Entry 6GOS (X-ray diffraction, 2.10 A resolution); this record covers chains A and 1 of the 5 polymer chains in the assembly.

# Chain A
Name: Bacteriocin microcin B17
Source organism: Escherichia coli str. K-12 substr. MG1655
Reference sequence: P05834 (MCBA_ECOLX); aligned to UniProt positions 1-60 over residues 1-60 (the alignment contains insertions or deletions, so no single offset holds)
Chain sequence (68 residues; numbered -7 to 60; the number before each row is that of its first residue; numbers below 1 keep their minus sign (Met-7 is residue -7)):
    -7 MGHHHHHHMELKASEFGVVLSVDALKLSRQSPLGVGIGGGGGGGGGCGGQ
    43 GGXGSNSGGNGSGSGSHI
Disordered / not traced: -7 to 3, 23-38, 41-48, 50-54, 60
Modified residues: Cys39 (2-[2-(aminomethyl)-1,3-oxazol-4-yl]-1,3-thiazole-4-carboxylic acid; OTZ); F75 (2-(aminomethyl)-1,3-thiazole-4-carboxylic acid) at position 45; Ser47, Ser49 (2-[2-(aminomethyl)-1,3-thiazol-4-yl]-1,3-oxazole-4-carboxylic acid; TOZ); Ser54, Ser56 (2-(aminomethyl)-1,3-oxazole-4-carboxylic acid; F6N)
Sequence notes: initiating methionine (-7); expression tag (-6 to 0); modified residue (39, 39, 39, 45, 45, 47, 47, 47, 49, 49, 49, 54, 54, 56, 56)
Residues lining bound ligands: FMN (flavin mononucleotide): Ser56, Gly57, Ser58

# Chain 1
Name: Microcin B17-processing protein McbB
Source organism: Escherichia coli str. K-12 substr. MG1655
Reference sequence: P23184 (MCBB_ECOLX); numbering as in UniProt (aligned over 1-295)
Chain sequence (295 residues; numbered 1 to 295; the number before each row is that of its first residue):
     1 MVLPDIKKGKDMINILPFEIISRNTKTLLITYISSVDITHEGMKKVLESL
    51 RSKQGIISEYLLDKLLDESLIDKDKGKEFLITTGVINKTKTSPLWVNSVI
   101 ISDVPHLFSNAREQWKCDGVFVSHIIDIKDNNINVSDSTLIWLHLENYHS
   151 DIVKRIYSKFESNPGVAFIQSYYLKESFRIDGVYSPDLGTPCHFCHIERW
   201 LSREEKSFRRNEMSWANLLQLLKKYQMTLPALALGESERGFSYHLIKRRL
   251 QELTGTSLVKSHVDNFMSSVSADLITCILCKEPVIHWQACSCLER
Disordered / not traced: 1-11
Metal / ion sites: Zn2+: Cys192, Cys195, Cys290, Cys292
What the authors report for this chain:
  - Zn2+ coordination: Cys192, Cys195, Cys290, Cys292

# Chain A / chain 1 interface
Contacting residue pairs - 31 pairs, chain A then chain 1:
  Ser6(A) - Phe79(1)
  Glu7(A) - His40(1)
  Glu7(A) - Lys75(1)
  Phe8(A) - Ile38(1)
  Phe8(A) - Thr39(1)  hydrogen bond (backbone-backbone)
  Phe8(A) - His40(1)  hydrogen bond (backbone-backbone)
  Phe8(A) - Met43(1)  hydrophobic
  Phe8(A) - Ile71(1)  hydrophobic
  Phe8(A) - Lys75(1)
  Phe8(A) - Gly76(1)
  Phe8(A) - Phe79(1)  hydrophobic
  Gly9(A) - Val36(1)
  Gly9(A) - Asp37(1)
  Gly9(A) - Thr39(1)
  Val10(A) - Val36(1)
  Val10(A) - Asp37(1)  hydrogen bond (backbone-backbone)
  Val11(A) - Ser35(1)
  Leu12(A) - Leu28(1)  hydrophobic
  Leu12(A) - Ser35(1)  hydrogen bond (backbone-backbone)
  Leu12(A) - Asp37(1)
  Ser13(A) - Ser34(1)
  Ser13(A) - Ser35(1)  hydrogen bond (backbone-backbone)
  Val14(A) - Ile33(1)
  Asp15(A) - Tyr32(1)
  Asp15(A) - Ile33(1)  hydrogen bond (backbone-backbone)
  Lys18(A) - Tyr32(1)
  Lys18(A) - Ile33(1)
  Lys18(A) - Val259(1)
  Leu19(A) - Ile33(1)  hydrophobic
  Leu19(A) - Thr82(1)
  Ser49(A) - Lys260(1)
Other interface residues (no listed pair), chain A (14 interface residues in all): Gln22
The authors on this interface:
  - interface residues, chain A: Phe8(A), Gly9(A), Leu12(A)

# Summary
The interface between chain A and chain 1 involves 14 residues on one side and 18 on the other, with 6
hydrogen bonds. Main-chain hydrogen bonds include Phe8(A)-Thr39(1), Phe8(A)-His40(1) and Val10(A)-Asp37(1).
Bound to chain A: flavin mononucleotide. From the paper: interface residues Phe8(A), Gly9(A) and Leu12(A);
Zn2+ coordination by Cys192(1), Cys195(1) and Cys290(1) among others.
Here chain A is Bacteriocin microcin B17 and chain 1 is Microcin B17-processing protein McbB, both from
Escherichia coli str. K-12 substr. MG1655. Entry 6GOS (E. coli Microcin synthetase McbBCD complex with
pro-MccB17 bound) was determined by X-ray diffraction, deposited together with 6GRG, 6GRH and 6GRI.
